Entry 6INQ (electron microscopy, 6.90 A resolution (low resolution: residue-level contacts below are approximate; hydrogen-bond / salt-bridge calls are withheld)); this record covers chains N and b of the 25 polymer chains in the assembly.

== Chain N ==
Molecule: 198-nt DNA strand
Sequence (198 nucleotides; each row starts with the number of its first residue; numbers below 1 keep their minus sign (DG-125 is residue -125)):
  -125 GCTTACGTCA GTCTGGCCAT CTTTGTGTTT GGTGTGTTTG GGTGGTGGCC GTTTTCGTTG
   -65 TTTTTTTCTG TCTCGTGCCT GGTGTCTTGG GTGTAATCCC CTTGGCGGTT AAAACGCGGG
    -5 GGACAGCGCG TACGTGCGTT TAAGCGGTGC TAGAGCTGTC TACGACCAAT TGAGCGGCCT
    55 CGGCACCGGG ATTCTGAT
Unresolved in the structure: -125 to -53, -40 to -32

== Chain b ==
Molecule: Histone H4
From: Homo sapiens
Reference sequence: P62805 (H4_HUMAN); residues 0-102 here correspond to UniProt positions 1-103 (UniProt number = residue number + 1)
Amino-acid sequence (106 residues; numbered -3 to 102; the number before each row is that of its first residue; numbers below 1 keep their minus sign (Gly-3 is residue -3)):
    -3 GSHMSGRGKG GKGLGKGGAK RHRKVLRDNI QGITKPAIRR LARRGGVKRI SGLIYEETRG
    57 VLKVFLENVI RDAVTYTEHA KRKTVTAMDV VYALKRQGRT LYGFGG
Unresolved in the structure: -3 to 22
Sequence notes: expression tag (-3 to -1)
Swiss-Prot annotation at these positions:
  - DNA-binding region: Lys16 to Lys20
  - modified residue: Ser1 (N-acetylserine), Arg3 (Asymmetric dimethylarginine), Lys5 (N6-(2-hydroxyisobutyryl)lysine), Lys8 (N6-(2-hydroxyisobutyryl)lysine), Lys12 (N6-(2-hydroxyisobutyryl)lysine), Lys16 (N6-(2-hydroxyisobutyryl)lysine), Lys20 (N6,N6,N6-trimethyllysine), Lys31 (N6-(2-hydroxyisobutyryl)lysine), Lys44 (N6-(2-hydroxyisobutyryl)lysine), Ser47 (Phosphoserine), Tyr51 (Phosphotyrosine), Lys59 (N6-(2-hydroxyisobutyryl)lysine), Lys77 (N6-(2-hydroxyisobutyryl)lysine), Lys79 (N6-(2-hydroxyisobutyryl)lysine), Thr80 (Phosphothreonine), Tyr88 (Phosphotyrosine), Lys91 (N6-(2-hydroxyisobutyryl)lysine)
  - cross-link (Glycyl lysine isopeptide (Lys-Gly)): Lys12 (interchain with G-Cter in SUMO2), Lys20 (interchain with G-Cter in SUMO2), Lys31 (interchain with G-Cter in SUMO2), Lys59 (interchain with G-Cter in SUMO2), Lys79 (interchain with G-Cter in SUMO2), Lys91 (interchain with G-Cter in SUMO2)

== Interface between chain N and chain b ==
Contacting residue pairs - 10 pairs, chain N then chain b:
  DC7(N) with Arg45(b); Ser47(b); Gly48(b)
  DG8(N) with Arg45(b); Ile46(b)
  DG27(N) with Lys79(b)
  DA28(N) with Arg78(b); Lys79(b); Thr80(b)
  DG29(N) with Arg78(b)
Other interface residues (no listed pair), chain b (8 interface residues in all): Lys77

== In short ==
Chain N and chain b form an interface of 5 and 8 residues respectively. From UniProt: a DNA-binding region on
chain b.
Chain N is a 198-nt DNA strand and chain b is Histone H4 (Homo sapiens); the structure, RNA polymerase II
elongation complex stalled at SHL(-1) of the nucleosome, with foreign DNA (+1 position), was determined by
electron microscopy, deposited together with 6A5L, 6A5O, 6A5P, 6A5R, 6A5T and 6A5U.
